5K58 - chains A and L of the 10 polymer chains in the assembly; structure by X-ray diffraction, 2.77 A resolution.

== Chain A ==
Protein: Nucleoid occlusion factor SlmA
Source organism: Escherichia coli O139:H28 (strain E24377A / ETEC)
Reference sequence: A7ZTJ2 (SLMA_ECO24); residue numbers follow UniProt; this construct covers 9-198
Sequence (190 residues; each row starts with the number of its first residue):
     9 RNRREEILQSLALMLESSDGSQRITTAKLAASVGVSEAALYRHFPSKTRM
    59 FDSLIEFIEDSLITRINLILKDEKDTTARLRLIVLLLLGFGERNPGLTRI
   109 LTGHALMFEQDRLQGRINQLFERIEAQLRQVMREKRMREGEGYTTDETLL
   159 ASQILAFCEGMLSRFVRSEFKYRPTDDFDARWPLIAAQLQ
Differences from the reference sequence: engineered mutation Met140 (Leu in A7ZTJ2)
From the paper describing this entry:
  - binding site for the 12-nt DNA strand: Thr33

== Chain L ==
Protein: Octapeptide
Sequence (8 residues; numbered 372 to 379; the number before each row is that of its first residue):
   372 LDIPAFLR

== How chain A and chain L interact ==
Pairs across the interface - 23 pairs, chain A then chain L:
  Glu13(A) with Phe377(L)
  Leu16(A) with Phe377(L), hydrophobic
  Gln17(A) with Phe377(L); Leu378(L)
  Ala20(A) with Phe377(L), hydrophobic; Leu378(L), hydrophobic
  Leu21(A) with Leu378(L), hydrophobic
  Glu24(A) with Leu378(L)
  Phe65(A) with Phe377(L), hydrophobic
  Ser69(A) with Pro375(L)
  Arg73(A) with Leu372(L); Asp373(L), hydrogen bond (side chain-backbone)
  Gly97(A) with Ile374(L)
  Phe98(A) with Ile374(L)
  Arg101(A) with Ile374(L); Pro375(L); Ala376(L); Leu378(L)
  Asn102(A) with Pro375(L), hydrogen bond (side chain-backbone); Ala376(L); Phe377(L), hydrogen bond (side chain-backbone); Leu378(L)
  Leu105(A) with Phe377(L), hydrophobic
Other interface residues (no listed pair), chain A (16 interface residues in all): Leu62, Leu94
Other interface residues (no listed pair), chain L (8 interface residues in all): Arg379
Interface features reported in the paper:
  - residue pairs: Leu16(A)-Phe377(L), Phe65(A)-Phe377(L), Arg73(A)-Asp373(L), Leu94(A)-Ile374(L) (hydrophobic contact), Asn102(A)-Ala376(L)
  - interface residues, chain A: Leu16(A)

== Overview ==
Chain A and chain L form an interface of 16 and 8 residues respectively; the contacts include 3 hydrogen
bonds. Polar contacts include Arg73(A)-Asp373(L), Asn102(A)-Pro375(L) and Asn102(A)-Phe377(L). The paper
describes contacts between Leu16(A) and Phe377(L), Phe65(A) and Phe377(L) and Arg73(A) and Asp373(L) among
others; a hydrophobic contact between Leu94(A) and Ile374(L). From the paper: a binding site for the 12-nt DNA
strand at Thr33(A); the interface residue Leu16(A).
Chain A is Nucleoid occlusion factor SlmA (Escherichia coli O139:H28 (strain E24377A / ETEC)) and chain L is
Octapeptide; the structure, Structure of the K. pneumonia SlmA-DNA complex bound to the C-terminal of the cell
division protein ..., was determined by X-ray diffraction (same publication as 5HAW, 5HBU and 5HSZ).
